Entry 4V5I (X-ray diffraction, 5.46 A resolution (low resolution: residue-level contacts below are approximate; hydrogen-bond / salt-bridge calls are withheld)); this record covers chains AB and AS of the 27 polymer chains in the assembly.

== Chain AB ==
Molecule: Putative receptor binding protein
Source organism: Lactococcus phage P2
Reference sequence: Q1RNF7 (Q1RNF7_9CAUD); numbering as in UniProt (aligned over 2-264)
Sequence (263 residues; numbered 2 to 264; the number before each row is that of its first residue):
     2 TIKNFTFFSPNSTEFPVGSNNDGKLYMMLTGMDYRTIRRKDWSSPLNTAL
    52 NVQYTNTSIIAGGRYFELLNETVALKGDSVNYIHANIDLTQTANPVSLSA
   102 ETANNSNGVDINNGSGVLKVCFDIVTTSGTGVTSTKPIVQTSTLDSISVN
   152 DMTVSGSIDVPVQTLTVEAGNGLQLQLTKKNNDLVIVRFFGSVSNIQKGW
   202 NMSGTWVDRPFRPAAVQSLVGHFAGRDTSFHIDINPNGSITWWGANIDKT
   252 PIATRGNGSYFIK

== Chain AS ==
Molecule: ORF15
Source organism: Lactococcus phage P2
Sequence (298 residues; row label = number of the first residue in the row):
     1 MVRQYKIHTNLDGTDDKVWDVTNGKVRFYQPSNLGLQSTNNIWQSNGIGV
    51 MGTRSITQPQIEFKLETFGESLEENYQLMKDFVNDILSKKFVTLEYQTEI
   101 FQVYADLALADVTKTEGYGKNGTFSEKITFDIITKWYTYENLTFDKIQNG
   151 KVIAGMSKIYGGTAPGNYKYIKGTSYTYYGESDIDRLSRWDIKEEIFSFM
   201 GILYPKLPKTPAGVRFLDDIGNEYTAIVFKTEQVQDYILINTDVNDETYQ
   251 GWKGTTALNLFPVMDFERYRTRIIEKGQMELINLSKAEFKIKRKADFV
Bound ions: Ca2+: Asn10, Asp12
Reported in the primary citation:
  - Ca2+ coordination: Asn10, Asp12

== Chain AB / chain AS interface ==
Residue-residue contacts - 12 pairs, chain AB then chain AS:
  Phe8(AB) with Tyr170(AS)
  Phe9(AB) with Tyr170(AS); Ile171(AS)
  Ser10(AB) with Tyr170(AS)
  Ser13(AB) with Lys169(AS); Ile171(AS)
  Thr14(AB) with Lys169(AS)
  Pro17(AB) with Asn167(AS)
  Val18(AB) with Tyr160(AS); Tyr168(AS)
  Asp23(AB) with Tyr160(AS); Tyr168(AS)
Interface residues without a listed pair, chain AB (12 interface residues in all): Phe6, Phe16, Gly19, Ser20
Interface residues without a listed pair, chain AS (9 interface residues in all): Pro165, Gly166, Lys172

== In short ==
The interface between chain AB and chain AS involves 12 residues on one side and 9 on the other. Asn10(AS) and
Asp12(AS) coordinate Ca2+. The paper reports Ca2+ coordination by Asn10(AS) and Asp12(AS).
Chain AB is Putative receptor binding protein and chain AS is ORF15, both from Lactococcus phage P2; the
structure, Structure of the Phage P2 Baseplate in its Activated Conformation with Ca, was determined by X-ray
diffraction, deposited together with 2WZP and 2X53.
